PDB entry 3VPB | X-ray diffraction, 1.80 A resolution | chains C and F of the 6 polymer chains in the assembly

# Chain C
Protein: Putative acetylornithine deacetylase
From: Sulfolobus tokodaii
Notes: EC 3.5.1.16
UniProtKB: Q970U6 (Q970U6_SULTO); residue numbers follow UniProt; this construct covers 1-282
Chain sequence (282 residues; row label = number of the first residue in the row):
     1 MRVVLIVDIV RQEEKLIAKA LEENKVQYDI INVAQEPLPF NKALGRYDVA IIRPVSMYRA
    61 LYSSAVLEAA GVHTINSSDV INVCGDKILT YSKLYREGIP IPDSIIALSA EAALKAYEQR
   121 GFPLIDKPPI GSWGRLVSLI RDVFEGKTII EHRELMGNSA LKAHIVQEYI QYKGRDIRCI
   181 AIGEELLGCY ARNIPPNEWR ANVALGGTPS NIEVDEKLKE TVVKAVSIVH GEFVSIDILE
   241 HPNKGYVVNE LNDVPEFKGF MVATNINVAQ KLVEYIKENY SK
Unresolved in the structure: 282
Disulfides: Cys179-Cys189
Curated features (UniProtKB/Swiss-Prot):
  - motif: Gly259, Phe260 (GF motif that is essential for ArgX substrate specificity)
  - binding site (ATP): Lys87, Lys127, Gly131 to Val137, Gln167 to Arg178, Asn202
  - binding site (substrate): Arg192, Val203, Ala204, Glu256 to Phe260
  - binding site (Mg(2+)): Asp237, Glu250, Asn252

# Chain F
Protein: Alpha-aminoadipate carrier protein lysW
From: Sulfolobus tokodaii
UniProtKB: Q976J8 (LYSW_SULTO); numbering as in UniProt (aligned over 1-56)
Chain sequence (56 residues; each row starts with the number of its first residue):
     1 MVVLKCPVCN GDVNVPDDAL PGEIVEHECG AQLEVYNDHG RLALRLAEQV GEDWGE
Curated features (UniProtKB/Swiss-Prot):
  - zinc finger: Met1 to Glu34 (TFIIB-type)
  - motif: Val50 (EDWGE)
  - binding site (Zn(2+)): Cys6, Cys9, His27, Cys29
  - modified residue: Glu56 (5-glutamyl 2-aminoadipic acid)

# How chain C and chain F interact
Residue-residue contacts - 10 pairs, chain C then chain F:
  Ile9(C) with Val8(F), hydrophobic; Cys29(F); Gly30(F)
  Val10(C) with Cys9(F); Cys29(F), hydrogen bond (backbone-backbone)
  Arg11(C) with Val8(F)
  Gln12(C) with Cys9(F); Asn10(F), hydrogen bond
  Lys15(C) with Cys9(F), hydrogen bond (side chain-backbone); Gly11(F)
Other interface residues (no listed pair), chain C (6 interface residues in all): Asp8
Other interface residues (no listed pair), chain F (7 interface residues in all): Ala31

# Overview
Chain C and chain F form an interface of 6 and 7 residues respectively, with 3 hydrogen bonds. Polar contacts
include Gln12(C)-Asn10(F), Lys15(C)-Cys9(F) and Val10(C)-Cys29(F).
Here chain C is Putative acetylornithine deacetylase and chain F is Alpha-aminoadipate carrier protein lysW,
both from Sulfolobus tokodaii. Entry 3VPB (ArgX from Sulfolobus tokodaii complexed with
LysW/Glu/ADP/Mg/Zn/Sulfate) was determined by X-ray diffraction, deposited together with 3VPC and 3VPD.
